3AAS - chain A; structure by X-ray diffraction, 1.75 A resolution.

[Chain A]
Molecule: Cationic trypsin
From: Bos taurus
Notes: EC 3.4.21.4
Reference sequence: P00760 (TRY1_BOVIN); residues 1-223 here correspond to UniProt positions 24-246 (UniProt number = residue number + 23)
Chain sequence (223 residues; row label = number of the first residue in the row):
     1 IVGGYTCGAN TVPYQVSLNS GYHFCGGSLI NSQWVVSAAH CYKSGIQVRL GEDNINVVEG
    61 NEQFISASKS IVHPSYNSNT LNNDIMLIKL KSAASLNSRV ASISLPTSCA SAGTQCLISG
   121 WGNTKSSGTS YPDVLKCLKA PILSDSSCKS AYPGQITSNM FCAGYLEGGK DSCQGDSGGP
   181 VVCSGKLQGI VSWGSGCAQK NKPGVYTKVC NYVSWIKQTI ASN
Cystine bridges: Cys-7/Cys-137, Cys-25/Cys-41, Cys-109/Cys-210, Cys-116/Cys-183, Cys-148/Cys-162, Cys-173/Cys-197
Ion coordination: Cu ion: His-40 (together with m-guanidinosalicylidene-L-alanine); Ca2+: Glu-52, Asn-54, Val-57, Glu-62
Residues lining bound ligands: m-guanidinosalicylidene-L-alanine: His-40, Asp-171, Ser-172, Cys-173, Gln-174, Ser-177, Val-191, Ser-192, Trp-193, Gly-194, Ser-195, Gly-196, Cys-197, Gly-204
Swiss-Prot annotation at these positions:
  - active site (Charge relay system): His-40, Asp-84, Ser-177
  - binding site (Ca(2+)): Glu-52, Asn-54, Val-57, Glu-62
  - binding site (substrate): Asp-171, Ser-172, Gln-174, Gly-175, Ser-177

[Overview]
Ligands of chain A: m-guanidinosalicylidene-L-alanine. Glu-52, Asn-54, Val-57 and Glu-62 coordinate Ca2+. From
UniProt: 3 active-site residues, 4 Ca2+-binding residues and 5 substrate-binding residues.
Chain A is Cationic trypsin (Bos taurus); the structure, Bovine beta-trypsin bound to meta-guanidino schiff
base copper (II) chelate, was determined by X-ray diffraction together with 3AAU and 3AAV from the same study.
